Entry 1PTT (X-ray diffraction, 2.90 A resolution); this record covers chains A and B.

# Chain A
Name: Protein tyrosine phosphatase 1B
From: Homo sapiens
Notes: EC 3.1.3.48
UniProtKB: P18031 (PTN1_HUMAN); residue numbers follow UniProt; this construct covers 1-321
Sequence (321 residues; numbered 1 to 321; the number before each row is that of its first residue):
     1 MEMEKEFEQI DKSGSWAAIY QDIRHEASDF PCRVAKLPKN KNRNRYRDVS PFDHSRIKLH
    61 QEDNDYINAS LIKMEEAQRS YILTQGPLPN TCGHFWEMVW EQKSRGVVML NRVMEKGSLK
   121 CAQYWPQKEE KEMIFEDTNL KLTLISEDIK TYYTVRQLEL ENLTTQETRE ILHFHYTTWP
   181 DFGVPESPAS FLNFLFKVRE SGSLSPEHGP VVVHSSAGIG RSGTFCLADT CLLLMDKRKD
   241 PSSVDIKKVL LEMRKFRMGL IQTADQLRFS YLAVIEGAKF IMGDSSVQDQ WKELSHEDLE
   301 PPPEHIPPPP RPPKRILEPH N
Not modelled in the structure: 1, 299-321
Differences from the reference sequence: conflict Thr151 (Ser in P18031); engineered mutation Ser215 (Cys in P18031)
Swiss-Prot annotation at these positions:
  - binding site (substrate): Asp181, Gln262
  - modified residue: Met1 (N-acetylmethionine), Tyr20 (Phosphotyrosine), Ser50 (Phosphoserine), Tyr66 (Phosphotyrosine), Ser242 (Phosphoserine), Ser243 (Phosphoserine)
  - mutagenesis: Ser50 (S50A/D: No phosphorylation), Asp181 (D181A: Substrate-trapping mutant)

# Chain B
Name: Phosphotyrosine-containing tetra-peptide
Sequence (5 residues; row label = number of the first residue in the row):
   402 XDEYL
Modified / non-standard residues: ACE (acetyl group) at position 402; Tyr405 (o-phosphotyrosine; PTR)

# Interface between chain A and chain B
Residue-residue contacts (24; chain A residue first):
  Arg45(A) - ACE_402(B)
  Arg45(A) - Asp403(B)
  Tyr46(A) - Asp403(B)
  Tyr46(A) - Glu404(B)
  Tyr46(A) - Tyr405(B)
  Arg47(A) - Asp403(B)  hydrogen bond (backbone-backbone)
  Arg47(A) - Glu404(B)  salt bridge
  Asp48(A) - Asp403(B)
  Asp48(A) - Glu404(B)
  Asp48(A) - Tyr405(B)  hydrogen bond (side chain-backbone)
  Asp48(A) - Leu406(B)  hydrogen bond (side chain-backbone)
  Val49(A) - Leu406(B)  hydrophobic
  Asp181(A) - Tyr405(B)
  Phe182(A) - Tyr405(B)
  Phe182(A) - Leu406(B)
  Ser215(A) - Tyr405(B)
  Ser216(A) - Tyr405(B)
  Ala217(A) - Tyr405(B)
  Gly218(A) - Tyr405(B)
  Ile219(A) - Tyr405(B)
  Ile219(A) - Leu406(B)  hydrophobic
  Gly220(A) - Tyr405(B)
  Arg221(A) - Tyr405(B)
  Gln262(A) - Leu406(B)
Also at the interface, not in a pair above, chain A (18 interface residues in all): Asn44, Lys120, Ser222

# In short
Chain A and chain B form an interface of 18 and 5 residues respectively, with 3 hydrogen bonds and 1 salt
bridge. Among the polar pairs are Arg47(A)-Glu404(B), Asp48(A)-Tyr405(B) and Asp48(A)-Leu406(B). UniProt lists
substrate-binding residues Asp181(A) and Gln262(A) and 2 mutagenesis sites on chain A.
Chain A is Protein tyrosine phosphatase 1B (Homo sapiens) and chain B is Phosphotyrosine-containing
tetra-peptide; the structure, Crystal structure of protein tyrosine phosphatase 1B complexed with
phosphotyrosine-containing tetra-peptide (ac-depyl-NH2), was determined by X-ray diffraction (same publication
as 1PTU and 1PTV).
